PDB entry 2HEB | X-ray diffraction, 2.20 A resolution | chain A

== Chain A ==
Molecule: Lysozyme
From: Homo sapiens
Notes: EC 3.2.1.17
Reference sequence: P61626 (LYSC_HUMAN); residues 1-130 here correspond to UniProt positions 19-148 (UniProt number = residue number + 18)
Chain sequence (130 residues; numbered 1 to 130; the number before each row is that of its first residue):
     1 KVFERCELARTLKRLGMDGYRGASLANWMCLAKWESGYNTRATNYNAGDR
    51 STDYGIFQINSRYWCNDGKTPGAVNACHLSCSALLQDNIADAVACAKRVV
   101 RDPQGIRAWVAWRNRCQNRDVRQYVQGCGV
Cystine bridges: Cys6-Cys128, Cys30-Cys116, Cys65-Cys81, Cys77-Cys95
Construct notes: engineered mutation Ala23 (Ile41 in P61626)
Metal / ion sites: Na+: Ser61, Cys65, Val74
UniProt features mapped onto this chain:
  - active site: Glu35, Asp53

== In short ==
Ser61, Cys65 and Val74 coordinate Na+. From UniProt: active-site residues Glu35 and Asp53.
Chain A is Lysozyme (Homo sapiens); the structure, Contribution of water molecules in the interior of a
protein to the conformational stability, was determined by X-ray diffraction (same publication as 2HEA, 2HEC,
2HED, 2HEE and 2HEF).
